PDB entry 2DD5 | X-ray diffraction, 2.00 A resolution | chains G and I of the 12 polymer chains in the assembly

[Chain G]
Name: Thiocyanate hydrolase alpha subunit
Source organism: Thiobacillus thioparus
Notes: EC 3.5.5.8
UniProtKB: O66187 (SCNA_THITI); residues 2-126 here correspond to UniProt positions 1-125 (UniProt number = residue number - 1)
Amino-acid sequence (126 residues; numbered 1 to 126; the number before each row is that of its first residue):
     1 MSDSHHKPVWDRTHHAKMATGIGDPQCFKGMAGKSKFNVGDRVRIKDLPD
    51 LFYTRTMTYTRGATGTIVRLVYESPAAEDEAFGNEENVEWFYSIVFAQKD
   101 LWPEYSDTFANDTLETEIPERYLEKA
Not modelled in the structure: 1-6
Construct notes: initiating methionine (1)

[Chain I]
Name: Thiocyanate hydrolase gamma subunit
Source organism: Thiobacillus thioparus
Notes: EC 3.5.5.8
UniProtKB: O66188 (SCNC_THITI); residues 2-243 here correspond to UniProt positions 1-242 (UniProt number = residue number - 1)
Amino-acid sequence (243 residues; each row starts with the number of its first residue):
     1 MSADHDHDHDHDHDHKPAPMVEEVSDFEILEMAVRELAIEKGLFSAEDHR
    51 VWKDYVHTLGPLPAARLVAKAWLDPEYKKLCIEDGVEASKAVGVNWVTSP
   101 PTQFGTPSDYCNLRVLADSPTLKHVVVCTLCSCYPRPILGQSPEWYRSPN
   151 YRRRLVRWPRQVLAEFGLQLPSEVQIRVADSNQKTRYIVMPVRPEGTDGW
   201 TEDQLAEIVTRDCLIGVAVPKPGITVNAKRPVLKANRPVHHDH
Not modelled in the structure: 1-22, 240-243
Construct notes: initiating methionine (1); modified residue (131, 133)
Modified positions: C131 (3-sulfinoalanine; CSD); C133 (s-hydroxycysteine; CSO)
Bound ions: Co3+: C128, C131, S132, C133

[Chain G / chain I interface]
Residue-residue contacts (74; chain G residue first):
  R12(G) with G42(I); L43(I)
  H15(G) with F104(I)
  A16(G) with F104(I), hydrophobic
  A19(G) with F104(I)
  T20(G) with Q103(I); F104(I)
  G21(G) with V97(I); Q103(I), hydrogen bond (backbone-backbone)
  I22(G) with V97(I)
  G23(G) with V97(I); F104(I); C111(I)
  D24(G) with F104(I); Y110(I); C111(I), hydrogen bond (backbone-backbone); K184(I), salt bridge
  Q26(G) with C111(I), hydrogen bond (side chain-backbone)
  F28(G) with K184(I)
  R55(G) with L130(I); C131(I); N182(I), hydrogen bond (side chain-backbone); Q183(I), hydrogen bond (backbone-side chain)
  M57(G) with T129(I); D180(I); N182(I), hydrogen bond
  Y59(G) with V156(I); D180(I), hydrogen bond
  R69(G) with I82(I); E83(I), salt bridge; R114(I)
  Y72(G) with N112(I); Q183(I); K184(I), hydrogen bond (side chain-backbone); T185(I)
  S74(G) with K184(I), hydrogen bond
  E80(G) with K184(I), salt bridge
  F91(G) with Q183(I)
  S93(G) with R114(I)
  V95(G) with R177(I)
  Q98(G) with V156(I), hydrogen bond (side chain-backbone); P159(I)
  W102(G) with V156(I), hydrogen bond (side chain-backbone); R157(I)
  E104(G) with R157(I), salt bridge; W158(I)
  Y105(G) with R157(I); P159(I)
  T108(G) with S172(I)
  F109(G) with R160(I); S172(I)
  N111(G) with E173(I), hydrogen bond (side chain-backbone); Q175(I)
  D112(G) with R160(I), salt bridge; V174(I); Q175(I); I176(I), hydrogen bond (side chain-backbone)
  T113(G) with Q175(I), hydrogen bond; I176(I), hydrogen bond (backbone-backbone); R177(I), hydrogen bond; V178(I), hydrogen bond (backbone-backbone)
  L114(G) with V156(I), hydrophobic; V178(I)
  E115(G) with R114(I), salt bridge; R177(I), salt bridge; V178(I), hydrogen bond (backbone-backbone); A179(I); D180(I), hydrogen bond (backbone-backbone)
  T116(G) with D180(I), hydrogen bond (side chain-backbone); N182(I), hydrogen bond
  E117(G) with N182(I), hydrogen bond (backbone-side chain); Q183(I), hydrogen bond (backbone-side chain); T185(I), hydrogen bond
  P119(G) with Q183(I)
Also at the interface, not in a pair above, chain G (40 interface residues in all): P25, V71, P75, A77, P103
Also at the interface, not in a pair above, chain I (36 interface residues in all): V86, T102, C133, Y187

[In short]
The interface between chain G and chain I involves 40 residues on one side and 36 on the other; the contacts
include 24 hydrogen bonds and 7 salt bridges. Polar contacts include D24(G)-K184(I), R69(G)-E83(I) and
E80(G)-K184(I).
Chain G is Thiocyanate hydrolase alpha subunit and chain I is Thiocyanate hydrolase gamma subunit, both from
Thiobacillus thioparus; the structure, Thiocyanate hydrolase (SCNase) from Thiobacillus thioparus native
holo-enzyme, was determined by X-ray diffraction (same publication as 2DD4).
